Entry 6N8T (electron microscopy, 7.70 A resolution (low resolution: residue-level contacts below are approximate; hydrogen-bond / salt-bridge calls are withheld)); this record covers chains A and F of the 6 polymer chains in the assembly.

# Chain A (and F)
Name: Heat shock protein 104
Source organism: Saccharomyces cerevisiae (strain ATCC 204508 / S288c)
Notes: chain F of this document is another copy of the same molecule, construct and numbering; everything in this record applies to it too
UniProt: P31539 (HS104_YEAST); residue numbers follow UniProt; this construct covers 6-884
Chain sequence (879 residues; numbered 6 to 884; the number before each row is that of its first residue):
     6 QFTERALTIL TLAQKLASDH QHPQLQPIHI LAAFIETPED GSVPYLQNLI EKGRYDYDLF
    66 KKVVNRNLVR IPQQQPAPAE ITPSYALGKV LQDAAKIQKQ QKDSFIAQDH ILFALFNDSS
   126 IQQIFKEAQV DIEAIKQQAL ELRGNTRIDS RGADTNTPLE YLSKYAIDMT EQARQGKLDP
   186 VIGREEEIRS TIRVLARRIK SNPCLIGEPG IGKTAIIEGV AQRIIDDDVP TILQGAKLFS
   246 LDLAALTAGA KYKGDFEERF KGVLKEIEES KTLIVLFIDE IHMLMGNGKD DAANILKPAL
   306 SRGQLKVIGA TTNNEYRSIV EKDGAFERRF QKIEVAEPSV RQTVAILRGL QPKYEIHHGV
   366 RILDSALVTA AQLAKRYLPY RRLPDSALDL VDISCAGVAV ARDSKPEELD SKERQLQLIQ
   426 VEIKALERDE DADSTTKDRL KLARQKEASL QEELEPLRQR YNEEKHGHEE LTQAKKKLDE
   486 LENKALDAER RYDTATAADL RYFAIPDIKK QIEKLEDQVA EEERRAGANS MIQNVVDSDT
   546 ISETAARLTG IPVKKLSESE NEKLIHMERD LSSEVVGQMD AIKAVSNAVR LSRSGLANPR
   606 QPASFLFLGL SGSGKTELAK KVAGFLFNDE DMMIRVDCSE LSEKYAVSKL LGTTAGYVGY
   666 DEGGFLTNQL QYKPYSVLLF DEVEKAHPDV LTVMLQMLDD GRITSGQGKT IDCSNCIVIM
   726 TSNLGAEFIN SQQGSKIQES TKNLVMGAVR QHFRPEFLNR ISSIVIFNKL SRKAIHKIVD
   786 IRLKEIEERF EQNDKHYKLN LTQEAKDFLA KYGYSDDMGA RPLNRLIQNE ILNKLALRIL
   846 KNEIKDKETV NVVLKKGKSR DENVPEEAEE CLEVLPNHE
Disordered / not traced: 149-165, 860-873
Residues lining bound ligands:
  - ATP (adenosine-5'-triphosphate), molecule 1: Pro185, Val186, Ile187, Arg189, Pro214, Gly215, Ile216, Gly217, Lys218, Thr219, Ala220, Glu223, Ile351, Pro389, Leu393
  - ATP, molecule 2: Ile204, Arg333, Arg334
  - ATP, molecule 3: Val580, Val581, Gln583, Ser616, Gly617, Ser618, Gly619, Lys620, Thr621, Glu622, Arg640, Ile780, Ile783, Arg787, Tyr819, Met823, Gly824, Ala825, Arg826
UniProt features mapped onto this chain:
  - motif: Asn773 to Lys789 (Nuclear localization signal)
  - binding site (ATP): Gly212 to Thr219, Gly614 to Thr621
  - modified residue: Ser206 (Phosphoserine), Ser306 (Phosphoserine), Thr499 (Phosphothreonine), Ser535 (Phosphoserine)
  - cross-link (Glycyl lysine isopeptide (Lys-Gly)): Lys442 (interchain with G-Cter in ubiquitin), Lys620 (interchain with G-Cter in ubiquitin)
Reported in the primary citation:
  - mutagenesis - E285A/E687A: abolished catalytic activity on ATP

# How chain A and chain F interact
Residue-residue contacts (87; chain A residue first):
  Ile102(A) with Gln105(F)
  Lys104(A) with Leu145(F)
  Gln105(A) with Gln105(F); Lys141(F); Leu145(F)
  His115(A) with Lys107(F)
  Ile137(A) with Lys104(F)
  Lys141(A) with Gln103(F); Lys104(F); Gln106(F); Lys107(F); Asp108(F)
  Leu145(A) with Lys107(F)
  Lys169(A) with Glu262(F); Asp295(F)
  Thr219(A) with Arg333(F)
  Glu223(A) with Arg333(F)
  Leu248(A) with Lys327(F); Asp328(F)
  Ala249(A) with Asp295(F)
  Thr252(A) with Lys327(F)
  Ala253(A) with Lys294(F); Asp295(F); Lys327(F)
  Arg264(A) with Asp295(F)
  Met288(A) with Glu326(F); Lys327(F)
  His362(A) with Arg203(F)
  His363(A) with Arg203(F)
  Asp390(A) with Lys205(F)
  Asp394(A) with Arg202(F); Lys205(F)
  Asp397(A) with Arg202(F); Arg203(F); Ile204(F)
  Ile398(A) with Arg202(F); Gln336(F)
  Ala401(A) with Arg202(F)
  Val405(A) with Arg198(F); Ala201(F)
  Asp408(A) with Pro235(F)
  Gln422(A) with Tyr497(F)
  Lys429(A) with Thr499(F)
  Ala430(A) with Tyr507(F)
  Arg433(A) with Ala500(F); Ala503(F); Asp504(F); Tyr507(F)
  Asp434(A) with Tyr507(F)
  Lys442(A) with Tyr507(F)
  Lys470(A) with Thr236(F)
  Glu645(A) with Gln756(F)
  Tyr665(A) with Asp694(F)
  Phe670(A) with Pro693(F)
  Arg794(A) with Asn603(F); Arg605(F)
  Phe795(A) with Gly600(F); Leu601(F); Ala602(F); Asn603(F); Pro604(F)
  Glu796(A) with Asn603(F); Pro604(F); Arg605(F)
  Gln797(A) with Pro604(F)
  Arg830(A) with Ser767(F)
  Leu837(A) with Leu596(F)
  Asn838(A) with Asn592(F); Leu596(F)
  Leu840(A) with Leu601(F)
  Ala841(A) with Asn592(F); Arg595(F); Leu596(F); Ser599(F); Leu601(F)
  Leu842(A) with Ile570(F); Arg595(F)
  Ile844(A) with Ser599(F); Leu601(F)
  Leu845(A) with Glu565(F); Leu569(F); Ile570(F); Arg595(F); Arg598(F); Ser599(F)
  Lys846(A) with Ile570(F)
  Asn847(A) with Glu565(F)
Also at the interface, not in a pair above, chain A (58 interface residues in all): Lys107, Asp108, Phe118, Gly254, Arg386, Arg407, Gln425, Val426, Gln833
Also at the interface, not in a pair above, chain F (56 interface residues in all): Glu138, Val234, Ile237, Arg506, Phe508, Ala593, Val594, Ser768

# Overview
The interface between chain A and chain F involves 58 residues on one side and 56 on the other. Ligands of
chain A: 3 copies of ATP. Curated annotation (UniProt) lists 16 ATP-binding residues on chain A. The paper
reports that E285A/E687A of chain A abolish catalytic activity on ATP.
Both chains are Heat shock protein 104 (Saccharomyces cerevisiae (strain ATCC 204508 / S288c)). Entry 6N8T
(Hsp104DWB closed conformation) was determined by electron microscopy together with 6N8V and 6N8Z from the
same study.
